PDB entry 5MPS | electron microscopy, 3.85 A resolution | chains 6 and M of the 30 polymer chains in the assembly

[Chain 6]
Molecule: Saccharomyces cerevisiae strain T.52_2H chromosome XII sequence
From: Saccharomyces cerevisiae
Sequence (112 nucleotides; row label = number of the first residue in the row):
     1 GUUCGCGAAGUAACCCUUCGUGGACAUUUGGUCAAUUUGAAACAAUACAG
    51 AGAUGAUCAGCAGUUCCCCUGCAUAAGGAUGAACCGUUUUACAAAGAGAU
   101 UUAUUUCGUUUU
Unresolved in the structure: 11-15, 105-112
Ion coordination: Mg2+ site 1: G60, U80; Mg2+ site 2: C61, G77; Mg2+ site 3: G78, U80; K+ site 1 near G81 (its only coordinating residue here)
From the paper describing this entry:
  - conformationally variable residues: A51

[Chain M]
Molecule: Pre-mRNA-splicing factor CWC2
From: Saccharomyces cerevisiae
UniProtKB: Q12046 (CWC2_YEAST); residue numbers follow UniProt; this construct covers 1-339
Sequence (339 residues; numbered 1 to 339; the number before each row is that of its first residue):
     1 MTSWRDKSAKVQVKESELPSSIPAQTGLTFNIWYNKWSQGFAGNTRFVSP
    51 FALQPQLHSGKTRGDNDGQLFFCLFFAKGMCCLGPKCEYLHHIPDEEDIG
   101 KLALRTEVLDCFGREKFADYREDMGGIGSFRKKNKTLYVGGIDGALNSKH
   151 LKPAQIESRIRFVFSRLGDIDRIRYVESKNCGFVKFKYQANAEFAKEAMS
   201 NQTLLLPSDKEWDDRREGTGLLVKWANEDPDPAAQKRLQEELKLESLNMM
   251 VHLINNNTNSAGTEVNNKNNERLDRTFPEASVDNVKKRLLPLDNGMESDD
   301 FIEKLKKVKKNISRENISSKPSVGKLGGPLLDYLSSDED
Unresolved in the structure: 1-2, 255-339
Swiss-Prot annotation at these positions:
  - zinc finger: Asp-67 to Pro-94 (C3H1-type)
  - modified residue (Phosphoserine): Ser-335, Ser-336
Ion coordination: Zn2+: Cys-73, Cys-81, Cys-87, His-91

[How chain 6 and chain M interact]
Pairs across the interface - 45 pairs, chain 6 then chain M:
  A34(6) / Cys-73(M)  base contact
  A34(6) / Leu-74(M)  base contact
  A34(6) / Phe-75(M)  base contact
  A34(6) / Tyr-89(M)  stacking on the base
  A35(6) / Leu-18(M)  base contact
  A35(6) / Phe-75(M)  stacking on the base
  A35(6) / Met-80(M)  base contact
  A35(6) / Cys-81(M)  hydrogen bond to the base
  A35(6) / Cys-82(M)  hydrogen bond to the base
  U36(6) / Pro-19(M)  base contact
  U36(6) / Ser-20(M)  base contact
  U36(6) / Ser-21(M)  phosphate contact
  U36(6) / Phe-47(M)  base contact
  U37(6) / Arg-46(M)  base contact
  U37(6) / Phe-47(M)  stacking on the base
  U37(6) / Ser-49(M)  hydrogen bond to the base
  U37(6) / Asn-201(M)  hydrogen bond to the base
  U38(6) / Arg-121(M)  sugar contact
  U38(6) / Gly-125(M)  base contact
  U38(6) / Gly-126(M)  phosphate contact
  U38(6) / Lys-196(M)  hydrogen bond to the base
  U38(6) / Ser-200(M)  hydrogen bond to the base
  U38(6) / Asn-201(M)  base contact
  U38(6) / Leu-221(M)  base contact
  U38(6) / Leu-222(M)  base contact
  U38(6) / Val-223(M)  hydrogen bond to the base
  G39(6) / Arg-114(M)  salt bridge to the phosphate
  G39(6) / Phe-117(M)  base contact
  G39(6) / Asp-119(M)  hydrogen bond to the base
  G39(6) / Tyr-120(M)  base contact
  G39(6) / Arg-121(M)  hydrogen bond to the base
  G39(6) / Gly-126(M)  base contact
  G39(6) / Ile-127(M)  hydrogen bond to the base
  A40(6) / Arg-121(M)  base contact
  A41(6) / Asn-31(M)  base contact
  A41(6) / Tyr-34(M)  stacking on the base
  A41(6) / Lys-36(M)  salt bridge to the phosphate
  A41(6) / Trp-37(M)  hydrogen bond to the base
  A42(6) / Trp-37(M)  base contact
  A42(6) / Ser-38(M)  base contact
  C43(6) / Gln-39(M)  base contact
  C43(6) / Phe-41(M)  base contact
  A44(6) / Gln-39(M)  hydrogen bond to the sugar
  A44(6) / Gly-40(M)  base contact
  A44(6) / Phe-41(M)  base contact
Other interface residues (no listed pair), chain M (45 interface residues in all): Val-48, Pro-50, Phe-72, Lys-78, Leu-83, Glu-122, Gly-128, Ser-129, Glu-197

[In short]
The interface between chain 6 and chain M involves 11 residues on one side and 45 on the other, with 12
hydrogen bonds, 2 salt bridges and 4 aromatic stacking contacts. Among the polar pairs are A35(6)/Cys-81(M),
A35(6)/Cys-82(M) and U37(6)/Ser-49(M). G60(6) and U80(6) form the Mg2+ site 1. From the paper: conformational
variability at A51(6).
Chain 6 is Saccharomyces cerevisiae strain T.52_2H chromosome XII sequence and chain M is Pre-mRNA-splicing
factor CWC2, both from Saccharomyces cerevisiae; the structure, Structure of a spliceosome remodeled for exon
ligation, was determined by electron microscopy together with 5MQ0 from the same study.
